7A94 - chains A and D of the 4 polymer chains in the assembly; structure by electron microscopy, 3.90 A resolution.

Chain A:
Protein: Spike glycoprotein
Source organism: Severe acute respiratory syndrome coronavirus 2
UniProtKB: P0DTC2 (SPIKE_SARS2); numbering as in UniProt (aligned over 1-1208)
Chain sequence (1287 residues; numbered -30 to 1256; the number before each row is that of its first residue; numbers below 1 keep their minus sign (Met-30 is residue -30)):
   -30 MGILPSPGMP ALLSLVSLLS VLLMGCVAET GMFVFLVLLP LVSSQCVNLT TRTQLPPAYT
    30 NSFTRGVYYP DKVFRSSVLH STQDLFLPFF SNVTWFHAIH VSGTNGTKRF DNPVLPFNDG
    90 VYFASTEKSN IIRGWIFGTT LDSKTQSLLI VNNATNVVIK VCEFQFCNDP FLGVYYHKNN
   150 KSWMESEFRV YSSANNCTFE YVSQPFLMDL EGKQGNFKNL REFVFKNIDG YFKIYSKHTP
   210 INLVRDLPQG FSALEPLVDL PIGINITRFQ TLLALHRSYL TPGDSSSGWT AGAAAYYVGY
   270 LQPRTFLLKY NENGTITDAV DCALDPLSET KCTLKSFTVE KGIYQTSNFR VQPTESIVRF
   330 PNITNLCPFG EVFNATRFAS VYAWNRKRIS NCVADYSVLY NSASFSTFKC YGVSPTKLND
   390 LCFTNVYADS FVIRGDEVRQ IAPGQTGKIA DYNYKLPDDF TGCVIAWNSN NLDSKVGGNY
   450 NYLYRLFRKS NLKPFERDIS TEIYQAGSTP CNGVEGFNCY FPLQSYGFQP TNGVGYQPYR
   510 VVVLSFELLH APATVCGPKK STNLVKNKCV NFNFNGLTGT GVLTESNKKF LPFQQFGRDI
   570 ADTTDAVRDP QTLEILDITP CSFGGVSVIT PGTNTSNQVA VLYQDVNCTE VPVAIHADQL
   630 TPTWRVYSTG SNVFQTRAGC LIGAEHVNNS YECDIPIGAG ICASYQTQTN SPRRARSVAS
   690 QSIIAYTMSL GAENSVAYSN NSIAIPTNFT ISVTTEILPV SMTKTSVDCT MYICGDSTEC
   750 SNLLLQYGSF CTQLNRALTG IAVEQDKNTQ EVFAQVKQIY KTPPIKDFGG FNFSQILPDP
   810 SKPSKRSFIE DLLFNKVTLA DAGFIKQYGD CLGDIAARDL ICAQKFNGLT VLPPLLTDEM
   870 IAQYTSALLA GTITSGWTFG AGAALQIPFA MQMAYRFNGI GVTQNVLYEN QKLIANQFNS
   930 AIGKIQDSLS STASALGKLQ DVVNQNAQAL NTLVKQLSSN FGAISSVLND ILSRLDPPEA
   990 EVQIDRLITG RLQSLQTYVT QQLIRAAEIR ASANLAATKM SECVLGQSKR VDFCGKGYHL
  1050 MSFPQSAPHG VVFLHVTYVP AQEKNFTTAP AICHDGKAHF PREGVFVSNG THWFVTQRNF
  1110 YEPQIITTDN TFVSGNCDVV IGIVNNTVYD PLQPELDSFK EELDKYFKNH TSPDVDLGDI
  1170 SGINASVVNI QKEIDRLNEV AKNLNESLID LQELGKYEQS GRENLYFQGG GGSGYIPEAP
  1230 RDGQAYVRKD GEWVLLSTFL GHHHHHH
Disordered / not traced: -30 to 13, 71-75, 625-632, 677-688, 828-852, 941-943, 1147-1256
Differences from the reference sequence: initiating methionine (-30); expression tag (-29 to 0, 1209-1256); engineered mutation Pro986 (Lys in P0DTC2), Pro987 (Val in P0DTC2)
Curated features (UniProtKB/Swiss-Prot):
  - region: Asn280 to Cys301 (Putative superantigen), Arg403 to Asp405 (Integrin-binding motif), Asn448 to Phe456 (Immunodominant HLA epitope recognized by the CD8+), Pro681 to Ala684 (Putative superantigen), Ser816 to Tyr837 (Fusion peptide 1), Lys835 to Phe855 (Fusion peptide 2), Asp1163 to Glu1202 (Heptad repeat 2)
  - site (Cleavage): Arg685, Ser686, Arg815, Ser816
  - glycosylation: Asn17 (N-linked (GlcNAc...) (complex) asparagine), Asn61 (N-linked (GlcNAc...) (hybrid) asparagine), Asn74 (N-linked (GlcNAc...) (complex) asparagine), Asn122 (N-linked (GlcNAc...) (hybrid) asparagine), Asn149 (N-linked (GlcNAc...) (complex) asparagine), Asn165 (N-linked (GlcNAc...) (complex) asparagine), Asn234 (N-linked (GlcNAc...) (high mannose) asparagine), Asn282 (N-linked (GlcNAc...) (complex) asparagine), Thr323 (O-linked (GalNAc) threonine), Ser325 (O-linked (HexNAc...) serine), Asn331 (N-linked (GlcNAc...) (complex) asparagine), Asn343 (N-linked (GlcNAc...) (complex) asparagine), Asn603 (N-linked (GlcNAc...) (hybrid) asparagine), Asn616 (N-linked (GlcNAc...) (complex) asparagine), Asn657 (N-linked (GlcNAc...) (complex) asparagine), Thr676 (O-linked (GlcNAc...) threonine), Thr678 (O-linked (GlcNAc...) threonine), Asn709 (N-linked (GlcNAc...) (high mannose) asparagine), Asn717 (N-linked (GlcNAc...) (hybrid) asparagine), Asn801 (N-linked (GlcNAc...) (hybrid) asparagine) and 6 more in UniProt
  - natural variant: Leu5 (L5F: In strain: Iota/B.1.526), Ser13 (S13I: In strain: Epsilon/B.1.427/B.1.429), Leu18 (L18F: In strain: Beta/B.1.351, Gamma/P.1 and 1 more), Thr19 (T19I: In strain: Omicron/BQ.1.1, Omicron/XBB.1.5 and 1 more; T19R: In strain: Delta/B.1.617.2, Omicron/BA.2 and 4 more), Thr20 (T20N: In strain: Gamma/P.1), Leu24 to Ala27 (sequence variant, change not given here; In strain: Omicron/BA.2, Omicron/BA.2.12.1 and 6 more), Pro26 (P26S: In strain: Gamma/P.1), Gln52 (Q52H: In strain: Omicron/EG.5.1), Ala67 (A67V: In strain: Eta/B.1.525, Omicron/BA.1), His69 to Val70 (deletion: In strain: Alpha/B.1.1.7, Eta/B.1.525 and 5 more), Gly75 (G75V: In strain: Lambda/C.37), Thr76 (T76I: In strain: Lambda/C.37), 82 further natural variant entries in UniProt
  - mutagenesis: His69 to Val70 (Increased incorporation of cleaved spike into virions), Asn121 (N121Q: Partial loss of biliverdin affinity), Arg190 (R190K: Partial loss of biliverdin affinity), Asn234 (N234Q: Increased resistance to neutralizing antibodies), Asn331 (N331Q: Reduced viral infectivity), Asn343 (N343Q: Reduced viral infectivity), Leu452 (L452R: Increased resistance to neutralizing antibodies. Decreases HLA binding to NF9 epitope. Increased binding affinity to human ACE2), Tyr453 (Y453F: Decreased HLA binding to NF9 epitope. Increased binding affinity to human ACE2), Ala475 (A475V: Increased resistance to neutralizing antibodies), Val483 (V483A: Increased resistance to neutralizing antibodies), Glu484 (E484D: Increased replication in human TMEM106B overexpressing cells), Phe490 (F490L: Increased resistance to neutralizing antibodies and human covalescent sera neutralization), 14 further mutagenesis entries in UniProt
Cystine bridges: Cys15-Cys136, Cys131-Cys166, Cys291-Cys301, Cys336-Cys361, Cys379-Cys432, Cys391-Cys525, Cys480-Cys488, Cys538-Cys590, Cys617-Cys649, Cys662-Cys671, Cys738-Cys760, Cys743-Cys749, Cys1032-Cys1043, Cys1082-Cys1126
Covalent attachments: N-acetylglucosamine (NAG) linked to Asn165, Asn282, Asn331, Asn343, Asn616, Asn709, Asn717, Asn1098, Asn1134
What the authors report for this chain:
  - conformationally variable residues (loop rearrangement): Phe318, Asp614, Trp633, Tyr636

Chain D:
Protein: Angiotensin-converting enzyme 2
Source organism: Homo sapiens
Notes: EC 3.4.17.23, 3.4.17.-
UniProtKB: Q9BYF1 (ACE2_HUMAN); numbering as in UniProt (aligned over 19-615)
Chain sequence (654 residues; numbered -1 to 652; the number before each row is that of its first residue; numbers below 1 keep their minus sign (Met-1 is residue -1)):
    -1 METDTLLLWV LLLWVPGSTG STIEEQAKTF LDKFNHEAED LFYQSSLASW NYNTNITEEN
    59 VQNMNNAGDK WSAFLKEQST LAQMYPLQEI QNLTVKLQLQ ALQQNGSSVL SEDKSKRLNT
   119 ILNTMSTIYS TGKVCNPDNP QECLLLEPGL NEIMANSLDY NERLWAWESW RSEVGKQLRP
   179 LYEEYVVLKN EMARANHYED YGDYWRGDYE VNGVDGYDYS RGQLIEDVEH TFEEIKPLYE
   239 HLHAYVRAKL MNAYPSYISP IGCLPAHLLG DMWGRFWTNL YSLTVPFGQK PNIDVTDAMV
   299 DQAWDAQRIF KEAEKFFVSV GLPNMTQGFW ENSMLTDPGN VQKAVCHPTA WDLGKGDFRI
   359 LMCTKVTMDD FLTAHHEMGH IQYDMAYAAQ PFLLRNGANE GFHEAVGEIM SLSAATPKHL
   419 KSIGLLSPDF QEDNETEINF LLKQALTIVG TLPFTYMLEK WRWMVFKGEI PKDQWMKKWW
   479 EMKREIVGVV EPVPHDETYC DPASLFHVSN DYSFIRYYTR TLYQFQFQEA LCQAAKHEGP
   539 LHKCDISNST EAGQKLFNML RLGKSEPWTL ALENVVGAKN MNVRPLLNYF EPLFTWLKDQ
   599 NKNSFVGWST DWSPYADDYK DDDDKWSHPQ FEKGGGSGGG SGGSSAWSHP QFEK
Disordered / not traced: -1 to 18, 134-140, 614-652
Differences from the reference sequence: initiating methionine (-1); expression tag (0-18, 616-652)
Curated features (UniProtKB/Swiss-Prot):
  - region (Interaction with SARS-CoV spike glycoprotein): Asp30 to Tyr41, Met82 to Pro84, Lys353 to Arg357
  - active site: Glu375 (Proton acceptor), His505 (Proton donor)
  - binding site (chloride): Arg169, Trp477, Lys481
  - binding site (substrate): Arg273, His345, Pro346, Tyr515
  - binding site (Zn(2+)): His374, His378, Glu402
  - glycosylation (N-linked (GlcNAc...) asparagine): Asn53, Asn90, Asn103, Asn322, Asn432, Asn546
  - mutagenesis: Ser19 (S19P: Increases slightly the interaction with RBD domain of SARS-CoV-2 spike protein), Gln24 to Lys26 (Slightly inhibits interaction with SARS-CoV spike glycoprotein), Gln24 (Q24T: Increases slightly the interaction with RBD domain of SARS-CoV-2 spike protein), Ala25 (A25V: Increases slightly the interaction with RBD domain of SARS-CoV-2 spike protein), Thr27 (T27Y: Increases slightly the interaction with RBD domain of SARS-CoV-2 spike protein. In sACE2.v2.2; increases interaction with RBD domain of SARS-CoV-2 spike protein ...), Leu29 (L29F: Increases slightly the interaction with RBD domain of SARS-CoV-2 spike protein), Lys31 (K31D: Abolishes interaction with SARS-CoV spike glycoprotein; K31Y: Increases slightly the interaction with RBD domain of SARS-CoV-2 spike protein), Asn33 (N33D: Increases slightly the interaction with RBD domain of SARS-CoV-2 spike protein), His34 (H34A: Increases slightly the interaction with RBD domain of SARS-CoV-2 spike protein), Glu37 (E37A: No effect on interaction with SARS-CoV spike glycoprotein), Asp38 (D38A: No effect on interaction with SARS-CoV spike glycoprotein), Leu39 (L39R: Increases slightly the interaction with RBD domain of SARS-CoV-2 spike protein), 48 further mutagenesis entries in UniProt
Cystine bridges: Cys133-Cys141, Cys344-Cys361, Cys530-Cys542
Ion coordination: Zn2+: His374, His378, Glu402

How chain A and chain D interact:
Pairs across the interface - 28 pairs, chain A then chain D:
  Tyr453(A) - His34(D)
  Leu455(A) - His34(D)
  Phe456(A) - Thr27(D)
  Ala475(A) - Glu23(D)
  Ala475(A) - Thr27(D)
  Gly476(A) - Ser19(D)  hydrogen bond (backbone-side chain)
  Gly476(A) - Glu23(D)  hydrogen bond (backbone-side chain)
  Phe486(A) - Gln24(D)
  Phe486(A) - Leu79(D)  hydrophobic
  Phe486(A) - Met82(D)  hydrophobic
  Phe486(A) - Tyr83(D)
  Asn487(A) - Gln24(D)  hydrogen bond
  Asn487(A) - Phe28(D)
  Asn487(A) - Tyr83(D)  hydrogen bond
  Tyr489(A) - Thr27(D)
  Tyr489(A) - Phe28(D)
  Tyr489(A) - Lys31(D)
  Tyr489(A) - Tyr83(D)
  Gln493(A) - Lys31(D)  hydrogen bond
  Gln493(A) - Glu35(D)  hydrogen bond
  Gln498(A) - Tyr41(D)
  Gln498(A) - Lys353(D)  hydrogen bond
  Thr500(A) - Tyr41(D)  hydrogen bond
  Thr500(A) - Arg357(D)
  Asn501(A) - Lys353(D)
  Gly502(A) - Lys353(D)  hydrogen bond (backbone-backbone)
  Tyr505(A) - Lys353(D)
  Tyr505(A) - Gly354(D)
Interface residues without a listed pair, chain A (17 interface residues in all): Tyr449, Tyr473, Gly496
Interface residues without a listed pair, chain D (19 interface residues in all): Asp30, Asp38, Leu45, Asp355

In short:
The interface between chain A and chain D involves 17 residues on one side and 19 on the other; the contacts
include 9 hydrogen bonds. Polar pairs include Gly476(A)-Ser19(D), Gly476(A)-Glu23(D) and Asn487(A)-Gln24(D).
From the paper: conformational variability at Phe318(A), Asp614(A) and Trp633(A) among others.
Here chain A is Spike glycoprotein (Severe acute respiratory syndrome coronavirus 2) and chain D is
Angiotensin-converting enzyme 2 (Homo sapiens). Entry 7A94 (SARS-CoV-2 Spike Glycoprotein with 1 ACE2 Bound)
was determined by electron microscopy (same publication as 7A91, 7A92, 7A95, 7A96, 7A97 and 7A98).
